Entry 3R5I (X-ray diffraction, 2.20 A resolution); this record covers chains C and D of the 4 polymer chains in the assembly.

Chain C:
Molecule: Hemoglobin subunit alpha
From: Homo sapiens
UniProt: P69905 (HBA_HUMAN); residues 1-141 here correspond to UniProt positions 2-142 (UniProt number = residue number + 1)
Chain sequence (141 residues; row label = number of the first residue in the row):
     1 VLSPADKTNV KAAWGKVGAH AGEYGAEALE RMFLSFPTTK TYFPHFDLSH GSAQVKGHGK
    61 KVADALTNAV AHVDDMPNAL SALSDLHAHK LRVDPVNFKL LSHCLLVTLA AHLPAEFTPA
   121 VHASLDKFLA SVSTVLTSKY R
Glycans and other covalent adducts: 5-methoxy-2-(pyridin-3-ylmethoxy)benzaldehyde (3R5) linked to V1
Bound ions: heme Fe: H87 (together with oxygen molecule)
Ligand contacts:
  - 3R5 (5-methoxy-2-(pyridin-3-ylmethoxy)benzaldehyde): L2, P77, K127, A130, S131, T134, V135
  - heme / oxygen molecule: L29, M32, T39, Y42, F43, F46, H58, K61, V62, A65, L66, L83, L86, H87, L91, V93, N97, F98, L101, V132, L136
Swiss-Prot annotation at these positions:
  - binding site (O2): H58
  - binding site (heme b): H87
  - site: T8, N9 (Microbial infection: Cleavage), K11 (Not glycated), A13, W14 (Microbial infection: Cleavage), Y24, G25 (Microbial infection: Cleavage), L29, E30 (Microbial infection: Cleavage), H45, F46 (Microbial infection: Cleavage), D47, L48 (Microbial infection: Cleavage), S52, A53 (Microbial infection: Cleavage), V55, K56 (Microbial infection: Cleavage), K56 (Not glycated), G59, K60 (Microbial infection: Cleavage), K60 (Not glycated), K90 (Not glycated), L91, R92 (Microbial infection: Cleavage), K99 (Not glycated), L106, V107 (Microbial infection: Cleavage), T108, L109 (Microbial infection: Cleavage), V121, H122 (Microbial infection: Cleavage), S133, T134 (Microbial infection: Cleavage)
  - modified residue: S3 (Phosphoserine), K7 (N6-succinyllysine), T8 (Phosphothreonine), K11 (N6-succinyllysine), K16 (N6-acetyllysine), Y24 (Phosphotyrosine), S35 (Phosphoserine), K40 (N6-succinyllysine), S49 (Phosphoserine), S102 (Phosphoserine), T108 (Phosphothreonine), S124 (Phosphoserine), S131 (Phosphoserine), T134 (Phosphothreonine), T137 (Phosphothreonine), S138 (Phosphoserine)
  - glycosylation (N-linked (Glc) (glycation) lysine): K7, K16, K40, K61

Chain D:
Molecule: Hemoglobin subunit beta
From: Homo sapiens
UniProt: P68871 (HBB_HUMAN); residues 1-146 here correspond to UniProt positions 2-147 (UniProt number = residue number + 1)
Chain sequence (146 residues; row label = number of the first residue in the row):
     1 VHLTPEEKSA VTALWGKVNV DEVGGEALGR LLVVYPWTQR FFESFGDLST PDAVMGNPKV
    61 KAHGKKVLGA FSDGLAHLDN LKGTFATLSE LHCDKLHVDP ENFRLLGNVL VCVLAHHFGK
   121 EFTPPVQAAY QKVVAGVANA LAHKYH
Bound ions: heme Fe: H92 (together with oxygen molecule)
Ligand contacts:
  - heme (HEM): L31, T38, F41, F42, S44, F45, H63, K66, V67, A70, F71, F85, L88, L91, H92, L96, V98, N102, F103, L106, V137, L141
  - oxygen molecule (OXY): L28, F42, H63, V67, H92
Swiss-Prot annotation at these positions:
  - binding site ((2R)-2,3-bisphosphoglycerate): V1, H2, K82, H143
  - binding site (heme b): H63, H92
  - site: E7, K8 (Microbial infection: Cleavage), G25, E26 (Microbial infection: Cleavage), G29, R30 (Microbial infection: Cleavage), Y35, P36 (Microbial infection: Cleavage), W37, T38 (Microbial infection: Cleavage), F45, G46 (Microbial infection: Cleavage), D52, A53 (Microbial infection: Cleavage), G56, N57 (Microbial infection: Cleavage), K59 (Not glycated), F71, S72 (Microbial infection: Cleavage), G74, L75 (Microbial infection: Cleavage), K82 (Not glycated), T84, F85 (Microbial infection: Cleavage), H92, C93 (Microbial infection: Cleavage), K95 (Not glycated), R104, L105 (Microbial infection: Cleavage), L110, V111 (Microbial infection: Cleavage), G119, K120 (Microbial infection: Cleavage), F122, T123 (Microbial infection: Cleavage), A128, A129 (Microbial infection: Cleavage) and 2 more in UniProt
  - modified residue: V1 (N-acetylvaline), S9 (Phosphoserine), T12 (Phosphothreonine), S44 (Phosphoserine), T50 (Phosphothreonine), K59 (N6-acetyllysine), K82 (N6-acetyllysine), T87 (Phosphothreonine), C93 (S-nitrosocysteine), K144 (N6-acetyllysine)
  - glycosylation: V1 (N-linked (Glc) (glycation) valine), K8 (N-linked (Glc) (glycation) lysine), K17 (N-linked (Glc) (glycation) lysine), K66 (N-linked (Glc) (glycation) lysine), K120 (N-linked (Glc) (glycation) lysine), K144 (N-linked (Glc) (glycation) lysine)

How chain C and chain D interact:
Pairs across the interface (37; chain C residue first):
  R31(C) - F122(D)  hydrogen bond (side chain-backbone)
  R31(C) - T123(D)
  R31(C) - P124(D)
  R31(C) - Q127(D)  hydrogen bond
  L34(C) - P124(D)  hydrophobic
  L34(C) - P125(D)
  L34(C) - A128(D)
  S35(C) - Q127(D)
  S35(C) - A128(D)  hydrogen bond (side chain-backbone)
  S35(C) - Q131(D)
  F36(C) - Q131(D)
  K99(C) - R104(D)
  H103(C) - N108(D)
  H103(C) - Q127(D)
  H103(C) - Q131(D)  hydrogen bond
  C104(C) - Q127(D)
  V107(C) - V111(D)  hydrophobic
  V107(C) - A115(D)
  V107(C) - Q127(D)
  A110(C) - C112(D)
  A110(C) - A115(D)
  A110(C) - H116(D)
  A111(C) - A115(D)
  A111(C) - G119(D)
  L113(C) - H116(D)
  P114(C) - H116(D)  hydrogen bond (backbone-side chain)
  F117(C) - R30(D)  hydrogen bond (backbone-side chain)
  F117(C) - H116(D)
  T118(C) - R30(D)
  P119(C) - R30(D)
  P119(C) - V33(D)
  P119(C) - M55(D)  hydrophobic
  H122(C) - R30(D)  hydrogen bond
  H122(C) - V34(D)
  A123(C) - V34(D)  hydrophobic
  D126(C) - V34(D)
  D126(C) - Y35(D)
Interface residues without a listed pair, chain C (21 interface residues in all): E30, L100, L106
Interface residues without a listed pair, chain D (21 interface residues in all): E101, K120

Summary:
The chain C/chain D interface involves 21 residues from each chain; the contacts include 7 hydrogen bonds.
Polar contacts include R31(C)-F122(D), R31(C)-Q127(D) and S35(C)-A128(D). Chain C binds heme / oxygen
molecule. Ligands of chain D: oxygen molecule and heme. Covalently linked compound 3R5: at V1(C).
Here chain C is Hemoglobin subunit alpha and chain D is Hemoglobin subunit beta, both from Homo sapiens. Entry
3R5I (Crystal structure of liganded Hemoglobin complexed with a potent Antisickling agent, INN-312) was
determined by X-ray diffraction.
